8D3P - chains A and B of the 11 polymer chains in the assembly; structure by electron microscopy, 4.26 A resolution (low resolution: residue-level contacts below are approximate; hydrogen-bond / salt-bridge calls are withheld).

# Chain A (and B)
Molecule: CRISPR-associated endonuclease Cas1
Source organism: Alkalihalobacillus halodurans C-125
Notes: EC 3.1.-.-; chain B of this document is another copy of the same molecule, construct and numbering; everything in this record applies to it too
UniProt: Q9KFX9 (Q9KFX9_ALKHC); residue numbers follow UniProt; this construct covers 1-343
Chain sequence (347 residues; row label = number of the first residue in the row; numbers below 1 keep their minus sign (Gly-3 is residue -3)):
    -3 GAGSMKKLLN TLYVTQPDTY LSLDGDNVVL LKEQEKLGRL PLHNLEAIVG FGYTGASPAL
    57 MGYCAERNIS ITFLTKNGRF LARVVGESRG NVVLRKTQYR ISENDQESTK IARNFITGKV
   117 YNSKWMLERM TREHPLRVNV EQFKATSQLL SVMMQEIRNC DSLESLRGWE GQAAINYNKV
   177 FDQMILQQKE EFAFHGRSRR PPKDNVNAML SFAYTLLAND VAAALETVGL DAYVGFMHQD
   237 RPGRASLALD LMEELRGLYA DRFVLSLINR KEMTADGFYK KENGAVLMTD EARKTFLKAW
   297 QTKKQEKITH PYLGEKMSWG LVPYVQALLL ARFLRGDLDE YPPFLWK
Disordered / not traced: -3 to 0 (chain B: 343)
Sequence notes: expression tag (-3 to 0)
From the paper describing this entry:
  - catalytic residues: Glu166 (proposed by the authors, not directly observed)

# Chain A / chain B interface
Contacting residue pairs (39; chain A residue first):
  Gly51(A) with Ala52(B); Pro54(B)
  Gly58(A) with Leu77(B)
  Ala61(A) with Leu77(B); Ala78(B)
  Phe69(A) with Met57(B)
  Leu77(A) with Pro54(B); Gly58(B)
  Ala78(A) with Met57(B); Gly58(B)
  Arg79(A) with Val80(B); Val81(B)
  Val80(A) with Arg79(B)
  Val81(A) with Ala78(B); Arg79(B); Val81(B)
  Gly82(A) with Leu77(B); Tyr229(B)
  Glu83(A) with Phe76(B); Tyr229(B); Gly239(B); Arg240(B)
  Ser84(A) with Tyr229(B); Gly239(B)
  Arg85(A) with Asp227(B); Tyr229(B)
  Val88(A) with Gly239(B)
  Arg91(A) with Tyr95(B)
  Lys92(A) with Tyr95(B); Glu99(B)
  Tyr95(A) with Arg91(B); Lys92(B); Tyr95(B)
  Glu222(A) with Glu83(B); Ser84(B)
  Asp227(A) with Arg91(B)
  Tyr229(A) with Gly86(B); Val88(B)
  Asp236(A) with Lys92(B)
Also at the interface, not in a pair above, chain A (31 interface residues in all): Gly48, Tyr49, Thr50, Pro54, Ala55, Met57, Phe76, Val230, Pro238, Gly239
Also at the interface, not in a pair above, chain B (32 interface residues in all): Tyr49, Thr50, Gly51, Ala55, Ala61, Glu62, Gly82, Val230, Asp236, Pro238

# Overview
The interface between chain A and chain B involves 31 residues on one side and 32 on the other. From the
paper: the catalytic residue Glu166(A).
Chain A and chain B are both CRISPR-associated endonuclease Cas1 (Alkalihalobacillus halodurans C-125); the
structure, Type I-C Cas4-Cas1-Cas2 complex bound to half-site integration intermediate (HSI), was determined
by electron microscopy together with 8D3L, 8D3M and 8D3Q from the same study.
